Entry 4JZE (X-ray diffraction, 1.52 A resolution); this record covers chains H and L.

[Chain H]
Molecule: Factor VIIa (Heavy Chain)
From: Homo sapiens
Notes: EC 3.4.21.21
Reference sequence: P08709 (FA7_HUMAN); the construct lacks a stretch of the UniProt sequence and is renumbered around it, so the offset changes along the chain: 16-35 = UniProt 213-232; 37-60 = UniProt 233-256; 61-129 = UniProt 261-329; 134-147 = UniProt 337-350; 5 more segments
Amino-acid sequence (254 residues; row label = number of the first residue in the row; note: 11 numbers in that range are skipped by the numbering (no residue carries them; nothing is unmodelled there); a row labelled like 60A-60D holds insertion residues (60A, then the next letters in order)):
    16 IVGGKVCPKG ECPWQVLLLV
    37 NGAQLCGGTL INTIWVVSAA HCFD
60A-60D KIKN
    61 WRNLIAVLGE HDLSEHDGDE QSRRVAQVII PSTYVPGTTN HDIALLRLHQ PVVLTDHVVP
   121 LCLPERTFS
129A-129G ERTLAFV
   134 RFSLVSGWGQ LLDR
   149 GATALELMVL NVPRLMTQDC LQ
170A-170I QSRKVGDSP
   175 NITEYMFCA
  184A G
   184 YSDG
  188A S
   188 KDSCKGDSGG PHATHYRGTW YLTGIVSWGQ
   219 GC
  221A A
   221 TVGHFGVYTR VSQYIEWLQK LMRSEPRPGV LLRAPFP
Cystine bridges: Cys22-Cys27, Cys42-Cys58, Cys168-Cys182, Cys191-Cys220
Ion coordination: Ca2+: Glu70, Asp72, Glu75, Glu80
Residues lining bound ligands: 1NK (2-{2-[(1-aminoisoquinolin-6-yl)carbamoyl]-6-methoxypyridin-3-yl}-5-{[(2S)-1-hydroxy-3,3-dimethylbutan-2-yl]carbamoyl}benzoic acid): Gln40, Leu41, Cys42, His57, Thr98, Thr99, Asp102, Gln143, Thr151, Asp189, Ser190, Cys191, Lys192, Gly193, Asp194, Ser195, Val213, Ser214, Trp215, Gly216, Gln217, Gly219, Cys220, Gly226, Val227
Curated features (UniProtKB/Swiss-Prot):
  - active site (Charge relay system): His57, Asp102, Ser195
  - binding site (substrate): Asp189
  - glycosylation: Asn175 (N-linked (GlcNAc...) asparagine)

[Chain L]
Molecule: Factor VIIa (Light Chain)
From: Homo sapiens
Notes: EC 3.4.21.21
Reference sequence: P08709 (FA7_HUMAN); residues 90-144 here correspond to UniProt positions 150-204 (UniProt number = residue number + 60)
Amino-acid sequence (55 residues; each row starts with the number of its first residue):
    90 ICVNENGGCE QYCSDHTGTK RSCRCHEGYS LLADGVSCTP TVEYPCGKIP ILEKR
Cystine bridges: Cys91-Cys102, Cys98-Cys112, Cys114-Cys127

[Interface between chain H and chain L]
Inter-chain disulfides: Cys122(H)-Cys135(L)
Pairs across the interface (47; chain H residue first):
  Lys24(H) - Ile140(L)
  Gly25(H) - Ile138(L)
  Glu26(H) - Ile138(L)
  Glu26(H) - Ile140(L)
  Glu26(H) - Leu141(L)
  Glu26(H) - Arg144(L)  salt bridge
  Trp29(H) - Gly136(L)
  Trp29(H) - Lys137(L)
  Trp29(H) - Ile138(L)  hydrophobic
  Leu114(H) - Tyr133(L)
  Thr115(H) - Tyr133(L)
  Asp116(H) - Tyr133(L)  hydrogen bond
  Asp116(H) - Pro139(L)
  Asp116(H) - Lys143(L)  salt bridge
  Val119(H) - Pro134(L)
  Val119(H) - Lys137(L)
  Val119(H) - Pro139(L)  hydrophobic
  Pro120(H) - Cys135(L)
  Pro120(H) - Gly136(L)  hydrogen bond (backbone-backbone)
  Leu121(H) - Cys135(L)
  Cys122(H) - Cys135(L)  disulfide
  Cys122(H) - Gly136(L)
  Leu123(H) - Tyr101(L)  hydrogen bond (backbone-side chain)
  Leu123(H) - His115(L)
  Pro124(H) - Tyr101(L)
  Glu125(H) - Tyr101(L)
  Glu125(H) - Arg113(L)  salt bridge
  Phe128(H) - Asn95(L)
  Phe128(H) - Gln100(L)
  Phe128(H) - Tyr101(L)  hydrophobic
  Arg129B(H) - Cys91(L)
  Arg129B(H) - Val92(L)
  Thr129C(H) - Asn95(L)  hydrogen bond
  Tyr203(H) - Asn95(L)
  Tyr203(H) - Glu99(L)
  Arg204(H) - Glu94(L)  hydrogen bond (side chain-backbone)
  Arg204(H) - Gly97(L)  hydrogen bond (side chain-backbone)
  Arg204(H) - Cys98(L)  hydrogen bond (side chain-backbone)
  Arg204(H) - Glu99(L)
  Gly205(H) - Lys137(L)  hydrogen bond (backbone-side chain)
  Thr206(H) - Tyr118(L)
  Thr206(H) - Cys135(L)
  Thr206(H) - Gly136(L)
  Thr206(H) - Lys137(L)  hydrogen bond
  Trp207(H) - Gly136(L)  hydrogen bond (backbone-backbone)
  Trp207(H) - Ile138(L)
  Tyr208(H) - Gln100(L)
Also at the interface, not in a pair above, chain H (25 interface residues in all): Pro28, Thr127
Also at the interface, not in a pair above, chain L (25 interface residues in all): Cys102, Asp104

[Summary]
The chain H/chain L interface involves 25 residues from each chain; the contacts include 1 disulfide bond, 10
hydrogen bonds and 3 salt bridges. Polar contacts include Glu26(H)-Arg144(L), Asp116(H)-Lys143(L) and
Glu125(H)-Arg113(L). Bound to chain H: compound 1NK.
Chain H is Factor VIIa (Heavy Chain) and chain L is Factor VIIa (Light Chain), both from Homo sapiens; the
structure, Structure of factor VIIA in complex with the inhibitor
2-{2-[(1-aminoisoquinolin-6-yl)carbamoyl]-6-methoxypyridin-3-yl}-5-{[(2S)-1-hydroxy-3,3-dimethylbutan-2-yl]carbamoyl}benzoic
acid, was determined by X-ray diffraction, deposited together with 4JZD and 4JZF.
